Entry 8G0L (electron microscopy, 3.39 A resolution); this record covers chains A and B of the 3 polymer chains in the assembly.

Chain A:
Name: N-alpha-acetyltransferase 20
Organism: Homo sapiens
Notes: EC 2.3.1.254
UniProtKB: P61599 (NAA20_HUMAN); residue numbers follow UniProt; this construct covers 1-178
Amino-acid sequence (178 residues; each row starts with the number of its first residue):
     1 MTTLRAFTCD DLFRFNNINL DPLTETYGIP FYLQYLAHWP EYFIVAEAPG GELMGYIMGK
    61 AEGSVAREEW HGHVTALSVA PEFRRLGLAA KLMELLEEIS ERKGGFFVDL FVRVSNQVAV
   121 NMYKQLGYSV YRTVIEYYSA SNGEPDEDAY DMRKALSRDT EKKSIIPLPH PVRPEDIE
Not modelled in the structure: 1, 160-178
Swiss-Prot annotation at these positions:
  - natural variant: Leu4 (L4P: In MRT73), Gln34 to Glu178 (deletion: In MRT73), Met54 (M54V: In MRT73), Ala80 (A80V: In MRT73)
Ligand contacts: carboxymethyl coenzyme A (CMC): Leu23, Val74, Thr75, Ala76, Leu77, Ser78, Val79, Arg84, Arg85, Leu86, Gly87, Leu88, Ala89, Leu110, Phe111, Val112, Asn116, Met122, Tyr123

Chain B:
Name: N-alpha-acetyltransferase 25, NatB auxiliary subunit
Organism: Homo sapiens
UniProtKB: Q14CX7 (NAA25_HUMAN); residue numbers follow UniProt; this construct covers 1-972
Amino-acid sequence (972 residues; each row starts with the number of its first residue):
     1 MATRGHVQDP NDRRLRPIYD YLDNGNNKMA IQQADKLLKK HKDLHCAKVL KAIGLQRTGK
    61 QEEAFTLAQE VAALEPTDDN SLQALTILYR EMHRPELVTK LYEAAVKKVP NSEEYHSHLF
   121 MAYARVGEYK KMQQAGMALY KIVPKNPYYF WSVMSLIMQS ISAQDENLSK TMFLPLAERM
   181 VEKMVKEDKI EAEAEVELYY MILERLGKYQ EALDVIRGKL GEKLTSEIQS RENKCMAMYK
   241 KLSRWPECNA LSRRLLLKNS DDWQFYLTYF DSVFRLIEEA WSPPAEGEHS LEGEVHYSAE
   301 KAVKFIEDRI TEESKSSRHL RGPHLAKLEL IRRLRSQGCN DEYKLGDPEE LMFQYFKKFG
   361 DKPCCFTDLK VFVDLLPATQ CTKFINQLLG VVPLSTPTED KLALPADIRA LQQHLCVVQL
   421 TRLLGLYHTM DKNQKLSVVR ELMLRYQHGL EFGKTCLKTE LQFSDYYCLL AVHALIDVWR
   481 ETGDETTVWQ ALTLLEEGLT HSPSNAQFKL LLVRIYCMLG AFEPVVDLYS SLDAKHIQHD
   541 TIGYLLTRYA ESLGQYAAAS QSCNFALRFF HSNQKDTSEY IIQAYKYGAF EKIPEFIAFR
   601 NRLNNSLHFA QVRTERMLLD LLLEANISTS LAESIKSMNL RPEEDDIPWE DLRDNRDLNV
   661 FFSWDPKDRD VSEEHKKLSL EEETLWLRIR SLTLRLISGL PSLNHPVEPK NSEKTAENGV
   721 SSRIDILRLL LQQLEATLET GKRFIEKDIQ YPFLGPVPTR MGGFFNSGCS QCQISSFYLV
   781 NDIYELDTSG LEDTMEIQER IENSFKSLLD QLKDVFSKCK GDLLEVKDGN LKTHPTLLEN
   841 LVFFVETISV ILWVSSYCES VLRPYKLNLQ KKKKKKKETS IIMPPVFTSF QDYVTGLQTL
   901 ISNVVDHIKG LETHLIALKL EELILEDTSL SPEERKFSKT VQGKVQSSYL HSLLEMGELL
   961 KKRLETTKKL KI
Not modelled in the structure: 1-8, 705-721, 791-793, 872-882, 923-930
Swiss-Prot annotation at these positions:
  - natural variant: Ser789 (S789R: In a breast cancer sample)

Chain A / chain B interface:
Contacting residue pairs - 45 pairs, chain A then chain B:
  Thr2(A) - Asp261(B)  hydrogen bond (side chain-backbone)
  Thr2(A) - Asp262(B)
  Thr2(A) - Trp263(B)  hydrogen bond (backbone-backbone)
  Thr2(A) - Arg321(B)
  Thr3(A) - Asp262(B)  hydrogen bond
  Thr3(A) - Trp263(B)  hydrogen bond (side chain-backbone)
  Thr3(A) - Gln264(B)
  Leu4(A) - Gln264(B)
  Thr8(A) - Glu595(B)  hydrogen bond
  Cys9(A) - Glu595(B)  hydrogen bond (backbone-side chain)
  Cys9(A) - Phe596(B)  hydrophobic
  Asp10(A) - Arg602(B)  salt bridge
  Phe13(A) - Phe599(B)  hydrophobic
  Phe13(A) - Arg602(B)
  Phe13(A) - Leu603(B)  hydrophobic
  Asn16(A) - Gln538(B)
  Asn16(A) - Thr541(B)
  Asn19(A) - Gln538(B)
  Pro22(A) - Ser504(B)
  Glu25(A) - Lys535(B)  salt bridge
  Thr26(A) - Lys535(B)
  Thr26(A) - His536(B)
  Thr26(A) - Ile537(B)
  Thr26(A) - Gln538(B)  hydrogen bond
  Tyr27(A) - His536(B)
  Gly28(A) - His536(B)
  Pro30(A) - Asp576(B)
  Pro30(A) - Tyr580(B)
  Leu33(A) - Tyr580(B)  hydrophobic
  Gln34(A) - Tyr580(B)
  Leu36(A) - Lys592(B)
  Ala37(A) - Ala584(B)  hydrophobic
  Ala37(A) - Ala589(B)
  His38(A) - Tyr587(B)  hydrogen bond
  Glu41(A) - Ser226(B)
  Pro49(A) - Trp263(B)
  Glu52(A) - Thr367(B)
  Glu82(A) - Pro363(B)
  Glu82(A) - Cys364(B)
  Glu82(A) - Phe662(B)
  Phe83(A) - Cys364(B)  hydrophobic
  Arg85(A) - Asp361(B)
  Arg85(A) - Lys362(B)  hydrogen bond (backbone-side chain)
  Leu86(A) - Cys364(B)  hydrophobic
  Arg102(A) - Ile228(B)
Interface residues without a listed pair, chain A (41 interface residues in all): Phe7, Leu12, Phe15, Leu20, Asp21, Leu23, Ile29, Pro40, Gly50, Arg84, Leu95, Ser115, Asn142
Interface residues without a listed pair, chain B (41 interface residues in all): Thr225, Leu325, Val371, Leu457, Thr459, Ala506, Asp533, Ile542, Phe569, Thr577, Asp657

Summary:
The chain A/chain B interface involves 41 residues from each chain, with 9 hydrogen bonds and 2 salt bridges.
Among the polar pairs are Asp10(A)-Arg602(B), Glu25(A)-Lys535(B) and Thr2(A)-Asp261(B). Ligands of chain A:
carboxymethyl coenzyme A.
Chain A is N-alpha-acetyltransferase 20 and chain B is N-alpha-acetyltransferase 25, NatB auxiliary subunit,
both from Homo sapiens; the structure, Semi-synthetic CoA-alpha-Synuclein Constructs Trap N-terminal
Acetyltransferase NatB for Binding Mechanism Studies, was determined by electron microscopy.
